9BUB - chains R and B of the 6 polymer chains in the assembly; structure by electron microscopy, 2.30 A resolution.

== Chain R ==
Name: Calcitonin receptor
Organism: Homo sapiens
UniProtKB: P30988 (CALCR_HUMAN); numbering as in UniProt (aligned over 25-474)
Sequence (462 residues; each row starts with the number of its first residue):
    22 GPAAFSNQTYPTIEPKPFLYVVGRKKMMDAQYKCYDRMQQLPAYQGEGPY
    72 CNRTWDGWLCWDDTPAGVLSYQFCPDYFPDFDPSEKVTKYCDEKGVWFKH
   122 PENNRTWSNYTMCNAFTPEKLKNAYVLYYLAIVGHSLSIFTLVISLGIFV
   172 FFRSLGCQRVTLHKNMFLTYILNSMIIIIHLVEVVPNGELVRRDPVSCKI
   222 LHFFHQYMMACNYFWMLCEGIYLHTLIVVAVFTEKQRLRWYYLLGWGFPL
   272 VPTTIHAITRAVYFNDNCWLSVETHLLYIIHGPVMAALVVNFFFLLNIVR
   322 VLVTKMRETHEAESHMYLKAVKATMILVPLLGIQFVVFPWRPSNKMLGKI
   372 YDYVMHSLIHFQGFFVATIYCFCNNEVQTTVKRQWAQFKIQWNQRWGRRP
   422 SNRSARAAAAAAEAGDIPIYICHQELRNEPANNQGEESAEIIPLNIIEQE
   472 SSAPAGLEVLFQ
Unresolved in the structure: 22-40, 409-483
Differences from the reference sequence: expression tag (22-24, 475-483)
Swiss-Prot annotation at these positions:
  - glycosylation (N-linked (GlcNAc...) asparagine): Asn28, Asn73, Asn125, Asn130
  - natural variant: Leu447 (L447P: Probable protective factor against osteoporosis)
Disulfides: Cys55-Cys81, Cys72-Cys112, Cys95-Cys134, Cys219-Cys289
Small-molecule neighbours: P42 ((2S)-2-{[(1R)-1-hydroxyhexadecyl]oxy}-3-{[(1R)-1-hydroxyoctadecyl]oxy}propyl 2-(trimethylammonio)ethyl phosphate): Lys143, Tyr146, Val147, Tyr150, Leu151, Ile153, Val154, Ser157, Leu158, Phe382, Phe385, Phe386, Thr389
What the authors report for this chain:
  - conformationally variable residues (side-chain flip): His296

== Chain B ==
Name: Guanine nucleotide-binding protein G(I)/G(S)/G(T) subunit beta-1
Organism: Homo sapiens
UniProtKB: P62873 (GBB1_HUMAN); numbering as in UniProt (aligned over 2-340)
Sequence (350 residues; numbered -9 to 340; the number before each row is that of its first residue; numbers below 1 keep their minus sign (Met-9 is residue -9)):
    -9 MHHHHHHGSSGSELDQLRQEAEQLKNQIRDARKACADATLSQITNNIDPV
    41 GRIQMRTRRTLRGHLAKIYAMHWGTDSRLLVSASQDGKLIIWDSYTTNKV
    91 HAIPLRSSWVMTCAYAPSGNYVACGGLDNICSIYNLKTREGNVRVSRELA
   141 GHTGYLSCCRFLDDNQIVTSSGDTTCALWDIETGQQTTTFTGHTGDVMSL
   191 SLAPDTRLFVSGACDASAKLWDVREGMCRQTFTGHESDINAICFFPNGNA
   241 FATGSDDATCRLFDLRADQELMTYSHDNIICGITSVSFSKSGRLLLAGYD
   291 DFNCNVWDALKADRAGVLAGHDNRVSCLGVTDDGMAVATGSWDSFLKIWN
Unresolved in the structure: -9 to 1
Differences from the reference sequence: expression tag (-9 to 1)
Swiss-Prot annotation at these positions:
  - modified residue: Ser2 (N-acetylserine), His266 (Phosphohistidine)
  - natural variant: Leu30 (L30F: In MRD42; uncertain significance), Arg52 (R52G: In MRD42), Gly64 (G64V: In MRD42), Asp76 (D76E: In MRD42; D76G: In MRD42), Gly77 (G77S: In MRD42), Lys78 (K78R: In MRD42), Ile80 (I80N: In MRD42; I80T: In MRD42), His91 (H91R: In MRD42; uncertain significance), Ala92 (A92T: In MRD42), Pro94 (P94S: In MRD42), Leu95 (L95P: In MRD42), Arg96 (R96L: In MRD42), 5 further natural variant entries in UniProt

== Interface between chain R and chain B ==
Pairs across the interface (4):
  Arg174(R) with Arg52(B)
  Arg404(R) with His311(B); Asp312(B), salt bridge
  Gln408(R) with Ala309(B), hydrogen bond (side chain-backbone)
Other interface residues (no listed pair), chain R (4 interface residues in all): Ser175
Other interface residues (no listed pair), chain B (5 interface residues in all): Phe292

== In short ==
4 residues of chain R face 5 of chain B across their interface, with 1 hydrogen bond and 1 salt bridge. Polar
pairs include Arg404(R)-Asp312(B) and Gln408(R)-Ala309(B). Bound to chain R: compound P42. The paper reports
conformational variability at His296(R).
Here chain R is Calcitonin receptor and chain B is Guanine nucleotide-binding protein G(I)/G(S)/G(T) subunit
beta-1, both from Homo sapiens. Entry 9BUB (Human calcitonin Receptor in complex with Gs and cagrilintide in
the bypass conformation) was determined by electron microscopy, deposited together with 9BLB, 9BLC, 9BLW,
9BP3, 9BQ3, 9BTW and 3 further entries.
